Entry 1EHD (X-ray diffraction, 1.50 A resolution); this record covers chain A.

[Chain A]
Molecule: Agglutinin isolectin VI
From: Urtica dioica
Reference sequence: Q9S7B3 (Q9S7B3_URTDI); residues 1-89 here correspond to UniProt positions 24-112 (UniProt number = residue number + 23)
Sequence (89 residues; row label = number of the first residue in the row):
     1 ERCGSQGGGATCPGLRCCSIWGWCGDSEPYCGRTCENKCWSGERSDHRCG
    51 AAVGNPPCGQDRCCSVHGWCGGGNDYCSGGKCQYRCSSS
Cystine bridges: C3-C18, C12-C24, C17-C31, C35-C39, C49-C64, C58-C70, C63-C77, C82-C86
Modified positions: E1 (pyroglutamic acid; PCA)
Sequence notes: conflict A10 (Ser33 in Q9S7B3), K81 (Asn104 in Q9S7B3)

[Summary]
Chain A is Agglutinin isolectin VI (Urtica dioica); the structure, Crystal structure of urtica dioica
agglutinin isolectin VI, was determined by X-ray diffraction together with 1EHH from the same study.
